Entry 5AV5 (X-ray diffraction, 2.40 A resolution); this record covers chains B and J of the 10 polymer chains in the assembly.

[Chain B]
Protein: Histone H4
From: Homo sapiens
Reference sequence: P62805 (H4_HUMAN); residues 0-102 here correspond to UniProt positions 1-103 (UniProt number = residue number + 1)
Chain sequence (104 residues; row label = number of the first residue in the row; numbers below 1 keep their minus sign (Gly-1 is residue -1)):
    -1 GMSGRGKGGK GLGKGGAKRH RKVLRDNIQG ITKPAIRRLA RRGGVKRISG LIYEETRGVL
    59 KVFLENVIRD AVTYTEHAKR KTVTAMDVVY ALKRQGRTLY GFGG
Not modelled in the structure: -1 to 20
Modified / non-standard residues: Lys5, Lys8, Lys12, Lys16 (N(6)-acetyllysine; ALY)
Sequence notes: expression tag (-1)
Swiss-Prot annotation at these positions:
  - DNA-binding region: Lys16 to Lys20
  - modified residue: Ser1 (N-acetylserine), Arg3 (Asymmetric dimethylarginine), Lys5 (N6-(2-hydroxyisobutyryl)lysine), Lys8 (N6-(2-hydroxyisobutyryl)lysine), Lys12 (N6-(2-hydroxyisobutyryl)lysine), Lys16 (N6-(2-hydroxyisobutyryl)lysine), Lys20 (N6,N6,N6-trimethyllysine), Lys31 (N6-(2-hydroxyisobutyryl)lysine), Lys44 (N6-(2-hydroxyisobutyryl)lysine), Ser47 (Phosphoserine), Tyr51 (Phosphotyrosine), Lys59 (N6-(2-hydroxyisobutyryl)lysine), Lys77 (N6-(2-hydroxyisobutyryl)lysine), Lys79 (N6-(2-hydroxyisobutyryl)lysine), Thr80 (Phosphothreonine), Tyr88 (Phosphotyrosine), Lys91 (N6-(2-hydroxyisobutyryl)lysine)
  - cross-link (Glycyl lysine isopeptide (Lys-Gly)): Lys12 (interchain with G-Cter in SUMO2), Lys20 (interchain with G-Cter in SUMO2), Lys31 (interchain with G-Cter in SUMO2), Lys59 (interchain with G-Cter in SUMO2), Lys79 (interchain with G-Cter in SUMO2), Lys91 (interchain with G-Cter in SUMO2)
What the authors report for this chain:
  - post-translational modification sites: Lys5, Lys8, Lys12, Lys16
  - conformationally variable residues (order/disorder transition): Ser1 to Lys20

[Chain J]
Molecule: 147-nt DNA strand
Sequence (147 nucleotides; each row starts with the number of its first residue; numbers below 1 keep their minus sign (DA-73 is residue -73)):
   -73 ATCAATATCC ACCTGCAGAT ACTACCAAAA GTGTATTTGG AAACTGCTCC ATCAAAAGGC
   -13 ATGTTCAGCT GGATTCCAGC TGAACATGCC TTTTGATGGA GCAGTTTCCA AATACACTTT
    47 TGGTAGTATC TGCAGGTGGA TATTGAT
Bound ions: Mn2+ site 1: DG-35, DG-34; Mn2+ site 2 near DG-3 (its only coordinating residue here); Mn2+ site 3 near DG5 (its only coordinating residue here); Mn2+ site 4 near DG27 (its only coordinating residue here); Mn2+ site 5 near DG48 (its only coordinating residue here); Mn2+ site 6 near DG61 (its only coordinating residue here)

[Chain B / chain J interface]
Residue-residue contacts (12):
  Val21(B) with DC16(J), phosphate contact
  Arg45(B) with DT7(J), hydrogen bond to the sugar; DG8(J), phosphate contact
  Ile46(B) with DT7(J), sugar contact; DG8(J), hydrogen bond to the phosphate
  Ser47(B) with DT7(J), phosphate contact
  Gly48(B) with DT7(J), hydrogen bond to the phosphate
  Arg78(B) with DC28(J), phosphate contact
  Lys79(B) with DG27(J), salt bridge to the phosphate; DC28(J), hydrogen bond to the phosphate
  Thr80(B) with DG27(J), sugar contact; DC28(J), hydrogen bond to the phosphate
Interface residues without a listed pair, chain B (11 interface residues in all): Lys44, Tyr51, Lys77
Interface residues without a listed pair, chain J (7 interface residues in all): DC6, DA29

[Summary]
The interface between chain B and chain J involves 11 residues on one side and 7 on the other, with 5 hydrogen
bonds and 1 salt bridge. Polar contacts include Arg45(B)-DT7(J), Ile46(B)-DG8(J) and Gly48(B)-DT7(J). UniProt
lists a DNA-binding region on chain B. The paper reports modification sites Lys5(B), Lys8(B) and Lys12(B)
among others; conformational variability at Ser1(B).
Here chain B is Histone H4 (Homo sapiens) and chain J is a 147-nt DNA strand. Entry 5AV5 (human nucleosome
core particle) was determined by X-ray diffraction, deposited together with 5AV6, 5AV8, 5AV9, 5AVB and 5AVC.
